Entry 4YG1 (X-ray diffraction, 3.25 A resolution); this record covers chains A and T of the 6 polymer chains in the assembly.

[Chain A]
Protein: Antitoxin HipB
From: Escherichia coli (strain K12)
UniProtKB: P23873 (HIPB_ECOLI); residues 1-72 here = UniProt positions 1-72
Sequence (72 residues; numbered 1 to 72; the number before each row is that of its first residue):
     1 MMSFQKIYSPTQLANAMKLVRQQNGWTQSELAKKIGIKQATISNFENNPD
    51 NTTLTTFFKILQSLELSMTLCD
Swiss-Prot annotation at these positions:
  - DNA-binding region: Arg-21 to Asn-47 (H-T-H motif)

[Chain T]
Molecule: 48-nt DNA strand
Sequence (48 nucleotides; numbered 700 to 747; the number before each row is that of its first residue):
   700 TTATCCTCACTAAAGGATAAAACTTATAATATCCCCTTAAGCGGATAA

[Interface between chain A and chain T]
Contacting residue pairs (14):
  Ile-37(A) with DA713(T), phosphate contact
  Lys-38(A) with DA713(T), sugar contact; DG714(T), base contact; DG715(T), hydrogen bond to the base
  Thr-41(A) with DA712(T), phosphate contact; DA713(T), phosphate contact
  Asn-44(A) with DA711(T), hydrogen bond to the phosphate
  Asn-51(A) with DT710(T), sugar contact; DA711(T), hydrogen bond to the phosphate
  Thr-52(A) with DA711(T), phosphate contact; DA712(T), phosphate contact
  Thr-53(A) with DA711(T), phosphate contact; DA712(T), hydrogen bond to the phosphate
  Thr-56(A) with DA712(T), hydrogen bond to the phosphate

[Summary]
8 residues of chain A and 6 residues of chain T are in contact; the contacts include 5 hydrogen bonds. Among
the polar pairs are Lys-38(A)/DG715(T), Asn-44(A)/DA711(T) and Asn-51(A)/DA711(T).
Here chain A is Antitoxin HipB (Escherichia coli (strain K12)) and chain T is a 48-nt DNA strand. Entry 4YG1
(HipB-O1-O2 complex/P21212 crystal form) was determined by X-ray diffraction (same publication as 5K98, 4YG4
and 4YG7).
